2OU0 - chain X; structure by X-ray diffraction, 1.94 A resolution.

== Chain X ==
Protein: Lysozyme
Source organism: Enterobacteria phage T4
Notes: EC 3.2.1.17
UniProt: P00720 (LYS_BPT4); residues 1-162 here = UniProt positions 1-162
Amino-acid sequence (162 residues; each row starts with the number of its first residue):
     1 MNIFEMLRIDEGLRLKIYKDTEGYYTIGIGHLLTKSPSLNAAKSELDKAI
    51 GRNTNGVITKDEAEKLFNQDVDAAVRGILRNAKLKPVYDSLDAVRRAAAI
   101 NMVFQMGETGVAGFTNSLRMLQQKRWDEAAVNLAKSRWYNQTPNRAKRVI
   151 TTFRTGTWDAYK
Construct notes: engineered mutation Thr54 (Cys in P00720), Ala97 (Cys in P00720), Ala99 (Leu in P00720)
Curated features (UniProtKB/Swiss-Prot):
  - active site (Proton donor/acceptor): Glu11, Asp20
  - binding site (substrate): Leu32, Phe104, Ser117, Asn132
  - mutagenesis: Glu11 (E11A/F/H/M/N: Complete loss of enzymatic activity; E11N: Loss of 84% of enzymatic activity; E11Q: Complete loss of activity), Asp20 (D20A/N/S/T: Complete loss of enzymatic activity; D20C: Nearly no effet on specific enzymatic activity; D20E/Q: Loss of 99% of enzymatic activity), Thr26 (T26E: Complete loss of activity at neutral pH; covalently bound substrate; T26H: Facilitates transglycosylation more effectively than hydrolysis; covalently bound substrate), Gly30 (G30A: Almost complete loss of enzymatic activity; G30F: Almost complete loss of enzymatic activity. The enzyme is destabilized by 1.5 kcal/mol), Ser117 (S117F: 10-fold decrease in enzymatic activity; S117I: 500-fold decrease in enzymatic activity; S117V: 50-fold decrease in enzymatic activity), Asn132 (N132I: 5-fold decrease in enzymatic activity; N132M/F: 2-fold decrease in enzymatic activity)
Ligand contacts:
  - 1-methyl-1H-pyrrole (MR3), molecule 1: Phe4, Asn68, Val71, Asp72, Val75
  - 1-methyl-1H-pyrrole (MR3), molecule 2: Ile78, Leu84, Val87, Tyr88, Leu91, Ala99, Met102, Val103, Val111, Leu118, Leu121, Phe153
From the paper describing this entry:
  - binding site for 1-methyl-1H-pyrrole: Met102

== Summary ==
Ligands of chain X: 1-methyl-1H-pyrrole. Curated annotation (UniProt) lists active-site residues Glu11 and
Asp20, 4 substrate-binding residues and 6 mutagenesis sites. The paper reports a binding site for
1-methyl-1H-pyrrole at Met102.
Chain X is Lysozyme (Enterobacteria phage T4); the structure, 1-methylpyrrole in complex with T4 Lysozyme
L99A, was determined by X-ray diffraction together with 2OTY and 2OTZ from the same study.
